PDB entry 7XDP | X-ray diffraction, 1.84 A resolution | chain A

Chain A:
Protein: Carbon monoxide dehydrogenase 2
From: Carboxydothermus hydrogenoformans
Notes: EC 1.2.7.4
UniProt: Q9F8A8 (COOS2_CARHZ); residues 4-636 here = UniProt positions 4-636
Amino-acid sequence (656 residues; numbered -19 to 636; the number before each row is that of its first residue; numbers below 1 keep their minus sign (Met-19 is residue -19)):
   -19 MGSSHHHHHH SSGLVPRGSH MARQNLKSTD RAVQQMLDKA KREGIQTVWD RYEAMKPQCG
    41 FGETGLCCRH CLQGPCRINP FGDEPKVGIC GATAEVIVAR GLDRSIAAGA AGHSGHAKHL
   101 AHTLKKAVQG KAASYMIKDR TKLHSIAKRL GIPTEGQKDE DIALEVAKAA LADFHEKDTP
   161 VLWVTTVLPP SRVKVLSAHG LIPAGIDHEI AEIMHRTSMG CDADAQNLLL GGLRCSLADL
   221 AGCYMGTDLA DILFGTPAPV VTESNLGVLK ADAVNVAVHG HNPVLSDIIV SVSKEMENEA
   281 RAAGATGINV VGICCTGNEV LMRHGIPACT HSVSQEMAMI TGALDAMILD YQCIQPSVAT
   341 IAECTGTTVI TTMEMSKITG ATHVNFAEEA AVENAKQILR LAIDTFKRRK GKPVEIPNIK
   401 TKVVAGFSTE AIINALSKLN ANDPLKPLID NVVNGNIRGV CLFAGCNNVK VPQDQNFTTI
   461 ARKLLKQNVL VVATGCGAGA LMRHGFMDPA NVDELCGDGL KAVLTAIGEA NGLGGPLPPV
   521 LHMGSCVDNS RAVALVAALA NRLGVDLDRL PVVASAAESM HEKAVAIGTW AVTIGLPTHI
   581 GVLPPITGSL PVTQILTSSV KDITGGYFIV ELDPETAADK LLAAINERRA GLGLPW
Not modelled in the structure: -19 to 3
Construct notes: initiating methionine (-19); expression tag (-18 to 3); engineered mutation Ser559 (Ala in Q9F8A8)
Ion coordination: 2Fe-2S cluster Fe: Cys39, Cys47; 4Fe-4S cluster Fe: Cys48, Cys51, Cys56, Cys70; fe(4)-ni(1)-S(5) cluster Fe: His261, Cys295, Cys333, Cys446, Cys476, Cys526
Small-molecule neighbours:
  - 2Fe-2S cluster (FES): Cys39, Phe41, Gly42, Cys47, Arg49, Pro55
  - fe(4)-ni(1)-S(5) cluster (NFS): His93, His261, Cys294, Cys295, Ser312, Cys333, Gly445, Cys446, Gly475, Cys476, Cys526, His561, Lys563
  - 4Fe-4S cluster (SF4): Cys48, Arg49, His50, Cys51, Gln53, Gly54, Cys56, Gly68, Ile69, Cys70, Ala72, Ile77, Arg80, Met199
UniProt features mapped onto this chain:
  - binding site ([4Fe-4S] cluster): Cys39, Cys47, Cys48, Cys51, Cys56, Cys70
  - binding site ([Ni-4Fe-5S] cluster): His261, Cys295, Cys333, Cys446, Cys476, Cys526

Overview:
Chain A binds 4Fe-4S cluster, 2Fe-2S cluster and fe(4)-ni(1)-S(5) cluster. Cys39 and Cys47 coordinate a 2Fe-2S
cluster Fe ion. Cys48, Cys51, Cys56 and Cys70 coordinate a 4Fe-4S cluster Fe ion. Curated annotation (UniProt)
lists 6 [4Fe-4S] cluster-binding residues and 6 [Ni-4Fe-5S] cluster-binding residues.
Chain A is Carbon monoxide dehydrogenase 2 (Carboxydothermus hydrogenoformans); the structure,
Tunnel-redesigned O2-tolerant CO dehydrogenase for removal of CO in real flue gas (ChCODH2 A559S mutant in
..., was determined by X-ray diffraction (same publication as 7XDM, 7XDN and 7ERR).
